8V3Z - chains V and W of the 42 polymer chains in the assembly; structure by electron microscopy, 3.60 A resolution.

# Chain V (and W)
Protein: Sheath (CD1363)
Organism: Clostridioides difficile
Notes: chain W of this document is another copy of the same molecule, construct and numbering; everything in this record applies to it too
UniProtKB: A0A9Q7ZU73 (A0A9Q7ZU73_CLODI); residues 1-354 here = UniProt positions 1-354
Amino-acid sequence (354 residues; numbered 1 to 354; the number before each row is that of its first residue):
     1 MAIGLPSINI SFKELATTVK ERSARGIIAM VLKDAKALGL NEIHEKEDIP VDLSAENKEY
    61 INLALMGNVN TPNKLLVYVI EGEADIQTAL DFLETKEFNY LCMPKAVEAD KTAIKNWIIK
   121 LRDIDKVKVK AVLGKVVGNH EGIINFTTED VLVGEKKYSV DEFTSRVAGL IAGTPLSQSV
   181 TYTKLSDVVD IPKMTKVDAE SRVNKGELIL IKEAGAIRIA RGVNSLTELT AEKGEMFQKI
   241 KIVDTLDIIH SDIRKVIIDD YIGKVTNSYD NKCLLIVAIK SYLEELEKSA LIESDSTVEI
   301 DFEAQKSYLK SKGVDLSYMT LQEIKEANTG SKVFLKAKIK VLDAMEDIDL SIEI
Not modelled in the structure: 1

# Interface between chain V and chain W
Pairs across the interface (33):
  Thr181(V) - Pro6(W)
  Tyr182(V) - Pro6(W)  hydrophobic
  Ala199(V) - Leu5(W)
  Glu200(V) - Gly4(W)
  Glu200(V) - Leu5(W)  hydrogen bond (side chain-backbone)
  Val203(V) - Ile3(W)
  Asn204(V) - Ala2(W)
  Asn204(V) - Ile3(W)
  Ile211(V) - Leu5(W)  hydrophobic
  Ala220(V) - Leu5(W)  hydrophobic
  Ala220(V) - Pro6(W)
  Arg221(V) - Ile3(W)
  Arg221(V) - Gly4(W)  hydrogen bond (side chain-backbone)
  Arg221(V) - Pro6(W)
  Glu235(V) - Ile3(W)
  Glu346(V) - Pro6(W)
  Asp347(V) - Pro6(W)
  Asp347(V) - Ser7(W)  hydrogen bond (side chain-backbone)
  Ile348(V) - Ser7(W)
  Ile348(V) - Ile8(W)  hydrophobic
  Ile348(V) - Asn9(W)
  Asp349(V) - Asn9(W)  hydrogen bond
  Leu350(V) - Asn9(W)
  Leu350(V) - Ile10(W)  hydrophobic
  Leu350(V) - Ser11(W)  hydrogen bond (backbone-backbone)
  Ser351(V) - Ser11(W)
  Ile352(V) - Ser11(W)
  Ile352(V) - Phe12(W)  hydrophobic
  Ile352(V) - Lys13(W)  hydrogen bond (backbone-backbone)
  Glu353(V) - Lys13(W)
  Glu353(V) - Leu15(W)
  Ile354(V) - Lys13(W)  hydrogen bond (backbone-backbone)
  Ile354(V) - Glu14(W)
Also at the interface, not in a pair above, chain V (23 interface residues in all): Lys196, Val223, Gln238, Lys239

# Overview
The interface between chain V and chain W involves 23 residues on one side and 14 on the other; the contacts
include 7 hydrogen bonds. Polar pairs include Glu200(V)-Leu5(W), Arg221(V)-Gly4(W) and Asp347(V)-Ser7(W).
Chain V and chain W are both Sheath (CD1363) (Clostridioides difficile); the structure, CryoEM Structure of
Diffocin - postcontracted - Collar - transitional state, was determined by electron microscopy together with
8V3T, 8V3W, 8V3X, 8V40, 8V41 and 8V43 from the same study.
